3D6T - chain B; structure by X-ray diffraction, 2.43 A resolution.

Chain B:
Molecule: Leucine-rich repeat serine/threonine-protein kinase 2
Source organism: Homo sapiens
Notes: EC 2.7.11.1; fragment: Miro domain
Reference sequence: Q5S007 (LRRK2_HUMAN); residues 1336-1505 here = UniProt positions 1336-1505
Chain sequence (171 residues; numbered 1335 to 1505; the number before each row is that of its first residue):
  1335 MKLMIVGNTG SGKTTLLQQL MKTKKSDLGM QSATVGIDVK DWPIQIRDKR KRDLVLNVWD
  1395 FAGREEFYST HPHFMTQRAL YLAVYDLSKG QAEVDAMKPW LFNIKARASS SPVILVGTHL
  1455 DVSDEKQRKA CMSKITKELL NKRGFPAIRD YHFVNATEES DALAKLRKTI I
Unresolved in the structure: 1352, 1356-1369, 1378-1387, 1391, 1459-1467, 1470-1472, 1475-1477, 1495-1499
Construct notes: initiating methionine (1335)
Modified / non-standard residues: Mse-1335, Mse-1338, Mse-1355, Mse-1409, Mse-1431 (selenomethionine; parent Met); Mse-1364, Mse-1466 (selenomethionine)
Ligand contacts: GDP (guanosine-5'-diphosphate): Thr-1452, His-1453, Leu-1454, Asp-1455, Val-1456, Val-1488, Asn-1489, Ala-1490, Thr-1491
UniProt features mapped onto this chain:
  - binding site (GTP): Gly-1341 to Thr-1348
  - modified residue: Ser-1444 (Phosphoserine)
  - natural variant: Lys-1359 (K1359I: Found in a renal cell carcinoma sample), Ile-1371 (I1371V: In PARK8; uncertain significance), Arg-1441 (R1441C: In PARK8; R1441G: In PARK8; R1441H: In PARK8)
  - mutagenesis: Thr-1343 (T1343G: Decreased kinase activity; when associated with Q-1398), Lys-1347 (K1347A: GTPase-dead mutant. Loss of interaction with SEC16A and impaired ability to recruit SEC16A to endoplasmic reticulum exit sites), Thr-1348 (T1348N: Loss of GTP binding. Inhibits autophosphorylation and RAB10 phosphorylation; when associated with G-1441, C-1699, or S-2019), Arg-1398 (R1398Q: Decreased kinase activity; when associated with G-1343), Arg-1441 (R1441G: Decreased membrane association when associated with D-727, D-728, or D-729. Inhibits autophosphorylation and RAB10 phosphorylation when associated with N-1348 or A-2017)

Summary:
Bound to chain B: GDP. From UniProt: 8 GTP-binding residues and 5 mutagenesis sites.
Chain B is Leucine-rich repeat serine/threonine-protein kinase 2 (Homo sapiens); the structure, Structure of
the ROC domain from the Parkinson's disease-associated leucine-rich repeat kinase 2 reveals a dimeric ..., was
determined by X-ray diffraction together with 2ZEJ from the same study.
